Entry 5I3W (X-ray diffraction, 2.15 A resolution); this record covers chain A.

Chain A:
Molecule: Beta-secretase 1
Source organism: Homo sapiens
Notes: EC 3.4.23.46
UniProt: P56817 (BACE1_HUMAN); residues -18 to 392 here correspond to UniProt positions 43-453 (UniProt number = residue number + 61)
Amino-acid sequence (411 residues; row label = number of the first residue in the row; numbers below 1 keep their minus sign (Leu-18 is residue -18)):
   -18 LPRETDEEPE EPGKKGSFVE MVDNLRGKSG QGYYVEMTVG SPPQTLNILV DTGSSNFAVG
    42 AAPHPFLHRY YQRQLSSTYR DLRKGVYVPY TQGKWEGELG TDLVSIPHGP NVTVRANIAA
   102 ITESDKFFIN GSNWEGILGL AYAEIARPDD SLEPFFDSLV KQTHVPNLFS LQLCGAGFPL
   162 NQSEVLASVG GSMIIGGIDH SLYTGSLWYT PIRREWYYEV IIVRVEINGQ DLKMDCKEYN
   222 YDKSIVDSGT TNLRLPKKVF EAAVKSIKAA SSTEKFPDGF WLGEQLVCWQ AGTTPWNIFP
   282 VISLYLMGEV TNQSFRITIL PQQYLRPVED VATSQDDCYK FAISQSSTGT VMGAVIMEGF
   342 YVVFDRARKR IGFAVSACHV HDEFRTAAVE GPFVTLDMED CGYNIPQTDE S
Disordered / not traced: -18 to -2, 157-167, 387-392
Differences from the reference sequence: engineered mutation Lys-5 (Arg56 in P56817), Lys-4 (Arg57 in P56817)
Disulfide bonds: Cys155-Cys359, Cys217-Cys382
Small-molecule neighbours: 68L (N-[(5S)-2'-amino-3-(5,6-dihydro-2H-pyran-3-yl)-5'H-spiro[1-benzopyrano[2,3-c]pyridine-5,4'-[1,3]oxazol]-7-yl]-5-chloropyridine-2-carboxamide): Gly11, Gln12, Gly13, Tyr14, Leu30, Asp32, Gly34, Ser35, Val69, Tyr71, Gln73, Trp76, Phe108, Ile110, Trp115, Ile118, Ile126, Arg128, Tyr198, Asp228, Ser229, Gly230, Thr231, Thr232, Ala335
UniProt features mapped onto this chain:
  - active site: Asp32, Asp228
  - modified residue (N6-acetyllysine): Lys65, Lys214, Lys218, Lys224, Lys238, Lys239, Lys246
  - glycosylation (N-linked (GlcNAc...) asparagine): Asn92, Asn111, Asn162, Asn293

Summary:
Ligands of chain A: compound 68L. UniProt lists active-site residues Asp32 and Asp228.
Chain A is Beta-secretase 1 (Homo sapiens); the structure, Crystal structure of BACE1 in complex with
2-aminooxazoline-3-azaxanthene inhibitor 2, was determined by X-ray diffraction (same publication as 5I3V,
5I3X, 5I3Y and 5IE1).
